Entry 4QZX (X-ray diffraction, 2.60 A resolution); this record covers chains H and I of the 28 polymer chains in the assembly.

[Chain H]
Protein: Proteasome subunit beta type-2
Source organism: Saccharomyces cerevisiae
Notes: EC 3.4.25.1
UniProtKB: P25043 (PSB2_YEAST); residues 1-232 here correspond to UniProt positions 30-261 (UniProt number = residue number + 29)
Chain sequence (232 residues; row label = number of the first residue in the row):
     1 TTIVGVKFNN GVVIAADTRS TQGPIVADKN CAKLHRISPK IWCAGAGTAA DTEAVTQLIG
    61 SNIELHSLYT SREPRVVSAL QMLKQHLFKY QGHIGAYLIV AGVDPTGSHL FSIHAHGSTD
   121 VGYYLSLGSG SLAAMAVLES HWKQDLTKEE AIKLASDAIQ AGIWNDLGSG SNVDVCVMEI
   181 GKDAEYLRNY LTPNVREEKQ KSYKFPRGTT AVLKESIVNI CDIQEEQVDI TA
Not modelled in the structure: 223-232
Covalently attached groups: compound 04C linked to T1
Bound ions: Mg2+: Q91 (shared with 1 residue of chain N)
Residues lining bound ligands:
  - 04C (1,2,4-trideoxy-4-methyl-2-{[N-(morpholin-4-ylacetyl)-L-alanyl-O-methyl-L-tyrosyl]amino}-1-phenyl-D-xylitol), molecule 1: R19, S20, T21, Q22, C31, K33, G45, A46, G47, T48, A49, T52, S129, G168
  - 04C, molecule 2: H114, H116, S118
Curated features (UniProtKB/Swiss-Prot):
  - active site: T1 (Nucleophile)

[Chain I]
Protein: Proteasome subunit beta type-3
Source organism: Saccharomyces cerevisiae
Notes: EC 3.4.25.1
UniProtKB: P25451 (PSB3_YEAST); residues 0-204 here correspond to UniProt positions 1-205 (UniProt number = residue number + 1)
Chain sequence (205 residues; row label = number of the first residue in the row; numbering starts at 0):
     0 MSDPSSINGG IVVAMTGKDC VAIACDLRLG SQSLGVSNKF EKIFHYGHVF LGITGLATDV
    60 TTLNEMFRYK TNLYKLKEER AIEPETFTQL VSSSLYERRF GPYFVGPVVA GINSKSGKPF
   120 IAGFDLIGCI DEAKDFIVSG TASDQLFGMC ESLYEPNLEP EDLFETISQA LLNAADRDAL
   180 SGWGAVVYII KKDEVVKRYL KMRQD
Not modelled in the structure: 0
Bound ions: Mg2+ site 1: A174, D177, S180; Mg2+ site 2: D204 (shared with 3 residues of chain Y)
Residues lining bound ligands: 04C (1,2,4-trideoxy-4-methyl-2-{[N-(morpholin-4-ylacetyl)-L-alanyl-O-methyl-L-tyrosyl]amino}-1-phenyl-D-xylitol): R98, D124, L125, I126, C128
Curated features (UniProtKB/Swiss-Prot):
  - modified residue: S30 (Phosphoserine)
  - cross-link: K69 (Glycyl lysine isopeptide (Lys-Gly) (interchain with G-Cter in ubiquitin))

[Interface between chain H and chain I]
Residue-residue contacts (60; chain H residue first):
  I25(H) with D143(I); F146(I), hydrophobic
  A27(H) with D130(I)
  D28(H) with D130(I); E131(I)
  K29(H) with E150(I), salt bridge
  A49(H) with C128(I), hydrophobic
  A50(H) with Y95(I); I126(I), hydrophobic; C128(I)
  D51(H) with Y95(I), hydrogen bond; R98(I), salt bridge
  A54(H) with Y95(I)
  Y90(H) with F99(I), hydrophobic
  H93(H) with R98(I); F99(I)
  I94(H) with F99(I), hydrophobic
  R196(H) with E150(I), salt bridge
  K199(H) with E150(I); S151(I); Y153(I), hydrogen bond (side chain-backbone)
  S202(H) with E154(I), hydrogen bond
  Y203(H) with S151(I); L152(I), hydrophobic; E154(I)
  K204(H) with E154(I); D161(I)
  F205(H) with L152(I), hydrophobic; E164(I); Q168(I)
  R207(H) with E160(I), salt bridge; D161(I), salt bridge
  G208(H) with E164(I), hydrogen bond (backbone-side chain)
  T209(H) with E164(I), hydrogen bond (backbone-side chain)
  T210(H) with E164(I), hydrogen bond; S167(I); Q168(I), hydrogen bond; L199(I)
  A211(H) with L199(I); K200(I), hydrogen bond (backbone-backbone)
  V212(H) with F163(I), hydrophobic; Y198(I)
  L213(H) with Y198(I), hydrogen bond (backbone-backbone); L199(I); K200(I)
  K214(H) with R197(I); Y198(I), hydrogen bond (backbone-backbone)
  E215(H) with K196(I); R197(I), salt bridge
  S216(H) with V195(I); K196(I), hydrogen bond (backbone-backbone)
  I217(H) with V194(I)
  V218(H) with H44(I); Y187(I), hydrophobic; V194(I), hydrogen bond (backbone-backbone); K196(I)
  N219(H) with H44(I)
  I220(H) with G46(I); V194(I), hydrophobic
  D222(H) with K74(I), salt bridge
Other interface residues (no listed pair), chain H (35 interface residues in all): V26, T48, P206
Other interface residues (no listed pair), chain I (38 interface residues in all): H47, F49, L157, E158, T165, L171, E193

[Overview]
35 residues of chain H face 38 of chain I across their interface, with 12 hydrogen bonds and 7 salt bridges.
Among the polar pairs are K29(H)-E150(I), D51(H)-R98(I) and R196(H)-E150(I). Ligands of chain H: compound 04C.
Bound to chain I: compound 04C.
Chain H is Proteasome subunit beta type-2 and chain I is Proteasome subunit beta type-3, both from
Saccharomyces cerevisiae; the structure, yCP beta5-C63F mutant in complex with the epoxyketone inhibitor ONX
0914, was determined by X-ray diffraction, deposited together with 4QUX, 4QUY, 4QV0, 4QV1, 4QV3, 4QV4 and 42
further entries.
